PDB entry 5W9L | electron microscopy, 4.80 A resolution (low resolution: residue-level contacts below are approximate; hydrogen-bond / salt-bridge calls are withheld) | chains G and H of the 10 polymer chains in the assembly

# Chain G
Molecule: Spike glycoprotein
From: Middle East respiratory syndrome-related coronavirus
UniProtKB: W5ZZF5 (W5ZZF5_9BETC); residues 1-1291 here = UniProt positions 1-1291
Sequence (1329 residues; numbered 1 to 1329; the number before each row is that of its first residue):
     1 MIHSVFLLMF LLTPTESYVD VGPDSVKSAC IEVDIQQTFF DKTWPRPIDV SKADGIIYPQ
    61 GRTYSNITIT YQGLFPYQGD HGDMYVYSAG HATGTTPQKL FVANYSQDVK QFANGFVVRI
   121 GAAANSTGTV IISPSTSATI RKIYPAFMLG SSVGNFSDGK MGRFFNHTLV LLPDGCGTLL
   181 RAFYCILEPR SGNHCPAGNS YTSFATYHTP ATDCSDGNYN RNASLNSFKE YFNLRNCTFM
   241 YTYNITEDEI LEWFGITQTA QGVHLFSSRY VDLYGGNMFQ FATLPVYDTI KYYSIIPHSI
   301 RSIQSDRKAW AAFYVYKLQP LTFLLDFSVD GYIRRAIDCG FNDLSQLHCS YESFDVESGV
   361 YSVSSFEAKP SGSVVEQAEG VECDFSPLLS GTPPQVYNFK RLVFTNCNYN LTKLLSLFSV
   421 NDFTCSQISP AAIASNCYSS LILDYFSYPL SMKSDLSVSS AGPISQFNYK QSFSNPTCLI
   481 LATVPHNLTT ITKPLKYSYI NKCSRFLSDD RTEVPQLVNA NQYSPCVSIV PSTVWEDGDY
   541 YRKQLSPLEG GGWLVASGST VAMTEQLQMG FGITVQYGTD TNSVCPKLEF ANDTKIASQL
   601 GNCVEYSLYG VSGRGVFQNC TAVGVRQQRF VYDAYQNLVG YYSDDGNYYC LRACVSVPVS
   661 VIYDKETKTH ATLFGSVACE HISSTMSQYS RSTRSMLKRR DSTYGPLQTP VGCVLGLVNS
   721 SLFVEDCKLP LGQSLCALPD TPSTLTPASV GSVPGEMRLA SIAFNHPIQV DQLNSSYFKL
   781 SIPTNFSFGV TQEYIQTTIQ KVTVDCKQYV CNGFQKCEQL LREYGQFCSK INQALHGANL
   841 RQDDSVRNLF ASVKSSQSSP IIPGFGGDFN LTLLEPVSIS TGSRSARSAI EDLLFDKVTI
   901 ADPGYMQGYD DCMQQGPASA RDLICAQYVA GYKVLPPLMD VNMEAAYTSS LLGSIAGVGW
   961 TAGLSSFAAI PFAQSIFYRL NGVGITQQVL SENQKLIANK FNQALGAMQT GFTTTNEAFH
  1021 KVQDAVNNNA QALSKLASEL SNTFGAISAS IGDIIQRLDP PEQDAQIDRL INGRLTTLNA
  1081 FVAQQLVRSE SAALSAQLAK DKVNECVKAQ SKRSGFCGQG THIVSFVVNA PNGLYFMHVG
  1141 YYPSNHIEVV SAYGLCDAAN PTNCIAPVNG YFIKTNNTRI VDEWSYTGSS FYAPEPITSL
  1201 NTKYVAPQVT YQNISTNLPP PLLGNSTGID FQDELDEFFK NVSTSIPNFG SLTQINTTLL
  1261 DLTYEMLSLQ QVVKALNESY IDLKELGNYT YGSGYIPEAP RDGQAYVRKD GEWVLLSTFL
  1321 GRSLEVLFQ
Disordered / not traced: 1-752, 878-885, 1224-1329
Sequence notes: conflict Phe506 (Leu in W5ZZF5), Ala748 (Arg in W5ZZF5), Gly751 (Arg in W5ZZF5); engineered mutation Pro1060 (Val in W5ZZF5), Pro1061 (Leu in W5ZZF5); expression tag (1292-1329)
Disulfide bonds: Cys806-Cys828, Cys811-Cys817, Cys912-Cys925, Cys1106-Cys1117, Cys1156-Cys1164
What the authors report for this chain:
  - mutagenesis - V1060P/L1061P (>50-fold): increased expression

# Chain H
Molecule: G4 vh
From: Mus musculus
Sequence (233 residues; each row starts with the number of its first residue; a row labelled like 82A-82C holds insertion residues (82A, then the next letters in order)):
     1 QVQLQQSGPE LVRPGVSVKI SCKGSGYTFT DYAIHWVKQS HAKSLEWIGV FS
   52A T
    53 YYGNTNYNQK FKGRATMTVD KSSSTAYMEL
82A-82C ARL
    83 TSEDSAIYYC ARKSYYVD
100A-100E YVDAM
   101 DYWGQGTSVT VSSASTTPPS VYPLAPGSAA QTNSMVTLGC LVKGYFPEPV TVTWNSGSLS
   161 SGVHTFPAVL QSDLYTLSSS VTVPSSTWPS ETVTCNVAHP ASSTKVDKKI VPRDCGKGLE
   221 VLFQ
Disordered / not traced: 111-224
Disulfide bonds: Cys22-Cys92

# How chain G and chain H interact
Contacting residue pairs (30):
  Val1149(G) with Tyr100A(H)
  Val1150(G) with Tyr100A(H)
  Lys1174(G) with Tyr100A(H)
  Thr1175(G) with Tyr97(H); Tyr100A(H)
  Asn1176(G) with Tyr97(H); Asp100(H); Tyr100A(H)
  Asn1177(G) with Lys95(H); Tyr97(H)
  Thr1178(G) with Asp31(H); Tyr32(H); Ala33(H); Lys95(H); Ser96(H); Tyr97(H)
  Arg1179(G) with Asp31(H); Ser52(H); Tyr53(H); Tyr54(H)
  Ile1180(G) with Tyr54(H); Lys95(H)
  Val1181(G) with Ala33(H); Val50(H); Ser52(H); Asn56(H); Asn58(H)
  Asp1182(G) with Asn58(H)
  Pro1196(G) with Tyr54(H)
  Asn1217(G) with Asn58(H)
Interface residues without a listed pair, chain G (14 interface residues in all): Glu1148
Interface residues without a listed pair, chain H (18 interface residues in all): Thr30, Phe51, Thr57, Val99

# In short
14 residues of chain G face 18 of chain H across their interface. From the paper: V1060P/L1061P of chain G
increase expression.
Here chain G is Spike glycoprotein (Middle East respiratory syndrome-related coronavirus) and chain H is G4 vh
(Mus musculus). Entry 5W9L (MERS S ectodomain trimer in complex with variable domain of neutralizing antibody
G4) was determined by electron microscopy together with 5VZR, 5W9H, 5W9I, 5W9J, 5W9K, 5W9M and 3 further
entries from the same study.
